Entry 6I7T (electron microscopy, 4.61 A resolution (low resolution: residue-level contacts below are approximate; hydrogen-bond / salt-bridge calls are withheld)); this record covers chains I and H of the 16 polymer chains in the assembly.

Chain I:
Molecule: Translation initiation factor eIF-2B subunit gamma
Organism: Saccharomyces cerevisiae
Reference sequence: P09032 (EI2BG_YEAST); residues 1-578 here = UniProt positions 1-578
Amino-acid sequence (578 residues; row label = number of the first residue in the row):
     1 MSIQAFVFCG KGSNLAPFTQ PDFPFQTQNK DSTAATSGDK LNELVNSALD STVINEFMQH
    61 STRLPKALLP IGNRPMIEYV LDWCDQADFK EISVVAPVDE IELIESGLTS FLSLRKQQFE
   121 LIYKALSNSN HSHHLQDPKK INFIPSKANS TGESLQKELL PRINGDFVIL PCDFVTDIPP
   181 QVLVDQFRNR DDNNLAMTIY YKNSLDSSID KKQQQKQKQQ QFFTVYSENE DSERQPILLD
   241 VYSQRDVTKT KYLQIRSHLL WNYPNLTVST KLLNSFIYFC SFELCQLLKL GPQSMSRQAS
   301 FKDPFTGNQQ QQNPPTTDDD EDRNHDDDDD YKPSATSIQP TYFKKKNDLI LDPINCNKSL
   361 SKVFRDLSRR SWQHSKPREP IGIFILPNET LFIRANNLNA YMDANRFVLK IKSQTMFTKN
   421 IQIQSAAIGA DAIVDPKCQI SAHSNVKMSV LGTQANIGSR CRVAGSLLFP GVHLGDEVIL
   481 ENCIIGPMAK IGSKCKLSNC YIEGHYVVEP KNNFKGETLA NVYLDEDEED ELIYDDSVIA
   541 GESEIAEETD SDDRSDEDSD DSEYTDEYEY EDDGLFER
Disordered / not traced: 1, 11-66, 89-106, 310-381, 416-578
UniProt features mapped onto this chain:
  - modified residue: Ser296 (Phosphoserine), Ser300 (Phosphoserine), Thr306 (Phosphothreonine)

Chain H:
Molecule: Translation initiation factor eIF-2B subunit epsilon
Organism: Saccharomyces cerevisiae
Reference sequence: P32501 (EI2BE_YEAST); residues 1-712 here = UniProt positions 1-712
Amino-acid sequence (712 residues; numbered 1 to 712; the number before each row is that of its first residue):
     1 MAGKKGQKKS GLGNHGKNSD MDVEDRLQAV VLTDSYETRF MPLTAVKPRC LLPLANVPLI
    61 EYTLEFLAKA GVHEVFLICS SHANQINDYI ENSKWNLPWS PFKITTIMSP EARCTGDVMR
   121 DLDNRGIITG DFILVSGDVL TNIDFSKMLE FHKKMHLQDK DHISTMCLSK ASTYPKTRTI
   181 EPAAFVLDKS TSRCIYYQDL PLPSSREKTS IQIDPELLDN VDEFVIRNDL IDCRIDICTS
   241 HVPLIFQENF DYQSLRTDFV KGVISSDILG KHIYAYLTDE YAVRVESWQT YDTISQDFLG
   301 RWCYPLVLDS NIQDDQTYSY ESRHIYKEKD VVLAQSCKIG KCTAIGSGTK IGEGTKIENS
   361 VIGRNCQIGE NIRIKNSFIW DDCIIGNNSI IDHSLIASNA TLGSNVRLND GCIIGFNVKI
   421 DDNMDLDRNT KISASPLKNA GSRMYDNESN EQFDQDLDDQ TLAVSIVGDK GVGYIYESEV
   481 SDDEDSSTEA CKEINTLSNQ LDELYLSDDS ISSATKKTKK RRTMSVNSIY TDREEIDSEF
   541 EDEDFEKEGI ATVERAMENN HDLDTALLEL NTLRMSMNVT YHEVRIATIT ALLRRVYHFI
   601 ATQTLGPKDA VVKVFNQWGL LFKRQAFDEE EYIDLMNIIM EKIVEQSFDK PDLILFSALV
   661 SLYDNDIIEE DVIYKWWDNV STDPRYDEVK KLTVKWVEWL QNADEESSSE EE
Disordered / not traced: 1-23, 434-712
UniProt features mapped onto this chain:
  - modified residue (Phosphoserine): Ser478, Ser481, Ser507, Ser525, Ser538, Ser707
  - mutagenesis: Thr552 (T552I: Reduced exchange activity), Glu569 (E569A: Lethal), Ser576 (S576N: Reduced exchange activity), Leu655 to Trp677 (Abolishes binding to SUI3), Trp696 to Glu706 (Abolishes binding to SUI3; probably impairs the conversion of eIF-2-GDP to eIF-2-GTP)

Chain I / chain H interface:
Contacting residue pairs - 50 pairs, chain I then chain H:
  Lys202(I) with Glu223(H)
  Val225(I) with Lys189(H)
  Thr248(I) with Pro215(H)
  Tyr252(I) with Ile213(H); Asp214(H); Pro215(H); Glu216(H)
  Leu253(I) with Gln212(H); Ile213(H); Pro215(H)
  Gln254(I) with Ile211(H); Gln212(H)
  Ile255(I) with Ser210(H); Ile211(H)
  Arg256(I) with Thr209(H); Ser210(H)
  Ser257(I) with Pro201(H); Lys208(H); Thr209(H); Ser210(H); Ile211(H)
  His258(I) with Thr209(H)
  Leu260(I) with Leu200(H); Ile211(H)
  Trp261(I) with Lys176(H); Leu200(H); Pro203(H); Ser205(H); Arg206(H)
  Pro264(I) with Ile226(H); Arg227(H); Asn228(H)
  Asn265(I) with Ile226(H); Arg227(H); Asn228(H); Asp229(H)
  Leu266(I) with Val225(H); Ile226(H)
  Thr267(I) with Lys189(H); Phe224(H); Val225(H)
  Val268(I) with Glu223(H); Phe224(H)
  Ser269(I) with Asp222(H); Glu223(H)
  Thr270(I) with Asp222(H)
  Lys271(I) with Asp222(H); Glu223(H)
  Asn308(I) with Arg206(H)
  Gln309(I) with Arg206(H)
Also at the interface, not in a pair above, chain I (23 interface residues in all): Gln217
Also at the interface, not in a pair above, chain H (26 interface residues in all): Pro175, Leu202

In short:
23 residues of chain I and 26 residues of chain H are in contact. Curated annotation (UniProt) lists 14
mutagenesis sites on chain H.
Here chain I is Translation initiation factor eIF-2B subunit gamma and chain H is Translation initiation
factor eIF-2B subunit epsilon, both from Saccharomyces cerevisiae. Entry 6I7T (eIF2B:eIF2 complex) was
determined by electron microscopy (same publication as 6I3M).
